8ZJC - chains D and I of the 20 polymer chains in the assembly; structure by electron microscopy, 2.50 A resolution.

Chain D:
Name: Cytochrome c1, heme protein, mitochondrial
Organism: Saccharomyces cerevisiae
Notes: EC 7.1.1.8
UniProt: A0A5B9RH60 (A0A5B9RH60_YEASX); numbering as in UniProt (aligned over 62-309)
Sequence (248 residues; each row starts with the number of its first residue):
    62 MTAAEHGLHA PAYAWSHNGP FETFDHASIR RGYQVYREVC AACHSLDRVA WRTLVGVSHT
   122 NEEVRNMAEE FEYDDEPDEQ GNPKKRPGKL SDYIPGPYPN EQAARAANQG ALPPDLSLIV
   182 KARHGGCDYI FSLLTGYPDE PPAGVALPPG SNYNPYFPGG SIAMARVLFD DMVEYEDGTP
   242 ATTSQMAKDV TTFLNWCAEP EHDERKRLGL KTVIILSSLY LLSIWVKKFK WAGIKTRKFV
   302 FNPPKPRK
Bound ions: heme Fe near H105 (its only coordinating residue here)
Residues lining bound ligands:
  - cardiolipin (CN3; (2R,5S,11R,14R)-5,8,11-trihydroxy-2-(nonanoyloxy)-5,11-dioxido-16-oxo-14-[(propanoyloxy)methyl]-4,6,10,12,15-pentaoxa-5,11-diphosphanonadec-1-yl undecanoate): Y281, I285, K289
  - heme (HEM): V100, C101, A103, C104, H105, N169, A172, L173, P174, P175, L177, I180, R184, Y190, I191, L194, L195, F218, I223, A224, M225, V228, V251, L255

Chain I:
Name: Cytochrome b-c1 complex subunit 9, mitochondrial
Organism: Saccharomyces cerevisiae
UniProt: P22289 (QCR9_YEAST); numbering as in UniProt (aligned over 4-58)
Sequence (55 residues; numbered 4 to 58; the number before each row is that of its first residue):
     4 SSLYKTFFKR NAVFVGTIFA GAFVFQTVFD TAITSWYENH NKGKLWKDVK ARIAA
Unresolved in the structure: 4

Chain D / chain I interface:
Residue-residue contacts (27):
  S77(D) - K47(I)  hydrogen bond (backbone-side chain)
  F82(D) - Y40(I)
  F82(D) - H43(I)
  F82(D) - N44(I)  hydrogen bond (backbone-side chain)
  E83(D) - H43(I)  salt bridge
  E83(D) - N44(I)
  E83(D) - K47(I)  salt bridge
  T84(D) - Y40(I)
  T84(D) - N44(I)
  T84(D) - K47(I)  hydrogen bond (backbone-side chain)
  F85(D) - K47(I)
  H87(D) - K47(I)  hydrogen bond (backbone-backbone)
  A88(D) - V52(I)  hydrophobic
  R91(D) - I56(I)
  G117(D) - W49(I)
  V118(D) - W49(I)
  S119(D) - W49(I)
  H120(D) - W49(I)
  D264(D) - Y40(I)  hydrogen bond (backbone-side chain)
  K267(D) - Y40(I)
  R268(D) - D33(I)  salt bridge
  R268(D) - T37(I)
  R268(D) - Y40(I)
  L271(D) - I36(I)  hydrophobic
  K272(D) - D33(I)  salt bridge
  I275(D) - F32(I)  hydrophobic
  I276(D) - F32(I)  hydrophobic
Interface residues without a listed pair, chain D (21 interface residues in all): D86, T121
Interface residues without a listed pair, chain I (15 interface residues in all): F28, W39, L48, K53

Overview:
Chain D and chain I form an interface of 21 and 15 residues respectively, with 5 hydrogen bonds and 4 salt
bridges. Polar contacts include E83(D)-H43(I), E83(D)-K47(I) and R268(D)-D33(I). Ligands of chain D:
cardiolipin and heme.
Chain D is Cytochrome c1, heme protein, mitochondrial and chain I is Cytochrome b-c1 complex subunit 9,
mitochondrial, both from Saccharomyces cerevisiae; the structure, Cryo-EM structure of Saccharomyces
cerevisiae bc1 complex, was determined by electron microscopy.
